PDB entry 3GSO | X-ray diffraction, 1.60 A resolution | chains A and P of the 3 polymer chains in the assembly

[Chain A]
Protein: HLA class I histocompatibility antigen, A-2 alpha chain
From: Homo sapiens
UniProt: P01892 (1A02_HUMAN); residues 1-274 here correspond to UniProt positions 25-298 (UniProt number = residue number + 24)
Sequence (274 residues; row label = number of the first residue in the row):
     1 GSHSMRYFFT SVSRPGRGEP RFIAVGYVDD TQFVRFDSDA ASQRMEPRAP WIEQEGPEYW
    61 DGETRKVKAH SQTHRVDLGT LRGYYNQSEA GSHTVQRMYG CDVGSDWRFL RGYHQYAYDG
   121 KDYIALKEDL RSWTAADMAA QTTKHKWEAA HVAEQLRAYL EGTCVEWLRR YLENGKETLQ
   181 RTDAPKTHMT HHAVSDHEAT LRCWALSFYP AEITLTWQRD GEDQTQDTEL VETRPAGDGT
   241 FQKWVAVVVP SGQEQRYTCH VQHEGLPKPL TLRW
Construct notes: engineered mutation Val-245 (Ala269 in P01892)
Cystine bridges: Cys-101/Cys-164, Cys-203/Cys-259

[Chain P]
Protein: HCMV pp65 fragment 495-503 (NLVPMVATV)
Sequence (9 residues; each row starts with the number of its first residue):
     1 NLVPMVATV

[Interface between chain A and chain P]
Residue-residue contacts - 42 pairs, chain A then chain P:
  Met-5(A) / Asn-1(P)
  Tyr-7(A) / Asn-1(P)  hydrogen bond (side chain-backbone)
  Tyr-7(A) / Leu-2(P)  hydrophobic
  Phe-9(A) / Leu-2(P)  hydrophobic
  Met-45(A) / Leu-2(P)  hydrophobic
  Glu-63(A) / Asn-1(P)
  Glu-63(A) / Leu-2(P)  hydrogen bond (side chain-backbone)
  Lys-66(A) / Asn-1(P)  hydrogen bond
  Lys-66(A) / Leu-2(P)  hydrogen bond (side chain-backbone)
  Lys-66(A) / Val-3(P)
  Val-67(A) / Leu-2(P)
  His-70(A) / Val-3(P)
  His-70(A) / Val-6(P)
  Thr-73(A) / Val-6(P)  hydrogen bond (side chain-backbone)
  Thr-73(A) / Ala-7(P)
  Thr-73(A) / Thr-8(P)
  Val-76(A) / Thr-8(P)
  Asp-77(A) / Thr-8(P)  hydrogen bond
  Asp-77(A) / Val-9(P)  hydrogen bond (side chain-backbone)
  Thr-80(A) / Val-9(P)
  Leu-81(A) / Val-9(P)  hydrophobic
  Tyr-84(A) / Val-9(P)  hydrogen bond (side chain-backbone)
  Arg-97(A) / Val-6(P)
  Tyr-99(A) / Leu-2(P)
  Tyr-99(A) / Val-3(P)  hydrogen bond (side chain-backbone)
  Tyr-116(A) / Val-9(P)  hydrophobic
  Tyr-123(A) / Val-9(P)  hydrophobic
  Thr-143(A) / Val-9(P)  hydrogen bond (side chain-backbone)
  Lys-146(A) / Thr-8(P)  hydrogen bond
  Lys-146(A) / Val-9(P)  hydrogen bond (side chain-backbone)
  Trp-147(A) / Ala-7(P)
  Trp-147(A) / Thr-8(P)  hydrogen bond (side chain-backbone)
  Trp-147(A) / Val-9(P)  hydrophobic
  Val-152(A) / Ala-7(P)  hydrophobic
  Leu-156(A) / Val-3(P)  hydrophobic
  Tyr-159(A) / Asn-1(P)  hydrogen bond (side chain-backbone)
  Tyr-159(A) / Leu-2(P)
  Tyr-159(A) / Val-3(P)  hydrophobic
  Tyr-159(A) / Pro-4(P)
  Thr-163(A) / Asn-1(P)
  Trp-167(A) / Asn-1(P)
  Tyr-171(A) / Asn-1(P)  hydrogen bond (side chain-backbone)
Other interface residues (no listed pair), chain A (29 interface residues in all): Tyr-59, Ala-69

[Summary]
Chain A and chain P form an interface of 29 and 8 residues respectively; the contacts include 15 hydrogen
bonds. Among the polar pairs are Tyr-7(A)/Asn-1(P), Glu-63(A)/Leu-2(P) and Lys-66(A)/Asn-1(P).
Chain A is HLA class I histocompatibility antigen, A-2 alpha chain (Homo sapiens) and chain P is HCMV pp65
fragment 495-503 (NLVPMVATV); the structure, Crystal structure of the binary complex between HLA-A2 and HCMV
NLV peptide, was determined by X-ray diffraction (same publication as 3GSN, 3GSQ, 3GSR, 3GSU, 3GSV, 3GSW and
3GSX).
